Entry 9N83 (electron microscopy, 3.10 A resolution); this record covers chains F and J of the 18 polymer chains in the assembly.

== Chain F ==
Molecule: DNA ligase 4
Organism: Homo sapiens
Notes: EC 6.5.1.1
UniProtKB: P49917 (DNLI4_HUMAN); residues 1-911 here = UniProt positions 1-911
Chain sequence (914 residues; each row starts with the number of its first residue; numbers below 1 keep their minus sign (Gly-2 is residue -2)):
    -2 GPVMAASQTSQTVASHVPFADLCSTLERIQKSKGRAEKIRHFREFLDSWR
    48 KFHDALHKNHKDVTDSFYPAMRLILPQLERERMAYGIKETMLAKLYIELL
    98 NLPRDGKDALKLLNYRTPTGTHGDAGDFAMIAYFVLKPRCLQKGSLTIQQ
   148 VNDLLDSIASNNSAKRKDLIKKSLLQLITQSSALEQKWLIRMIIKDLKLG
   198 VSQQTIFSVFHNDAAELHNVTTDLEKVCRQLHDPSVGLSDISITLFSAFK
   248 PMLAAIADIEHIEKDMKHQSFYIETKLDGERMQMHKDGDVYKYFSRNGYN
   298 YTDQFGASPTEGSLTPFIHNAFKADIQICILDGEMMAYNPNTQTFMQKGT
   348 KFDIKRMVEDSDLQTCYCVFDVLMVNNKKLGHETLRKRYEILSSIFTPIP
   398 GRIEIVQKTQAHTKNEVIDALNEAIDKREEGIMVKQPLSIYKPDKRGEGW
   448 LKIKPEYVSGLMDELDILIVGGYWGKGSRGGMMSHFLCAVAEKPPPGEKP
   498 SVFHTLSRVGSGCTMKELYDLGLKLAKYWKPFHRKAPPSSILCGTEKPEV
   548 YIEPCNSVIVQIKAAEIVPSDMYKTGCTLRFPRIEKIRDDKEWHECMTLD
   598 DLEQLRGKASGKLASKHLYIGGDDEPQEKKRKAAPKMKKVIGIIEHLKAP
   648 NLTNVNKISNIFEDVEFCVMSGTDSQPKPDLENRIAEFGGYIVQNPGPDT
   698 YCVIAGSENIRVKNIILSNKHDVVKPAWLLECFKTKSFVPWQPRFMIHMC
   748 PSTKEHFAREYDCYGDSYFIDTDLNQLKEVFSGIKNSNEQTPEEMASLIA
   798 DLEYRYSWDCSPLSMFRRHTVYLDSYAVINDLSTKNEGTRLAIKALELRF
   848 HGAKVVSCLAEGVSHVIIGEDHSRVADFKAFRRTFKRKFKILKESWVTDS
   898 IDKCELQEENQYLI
Disordered / not traced: -2 to 6, 618-655, 911
Sequence notes: expression tag (-2 to 0)
UniProt features mapped onto this chain:
  - region: Leu610 to Asp620 (Required for catalytic activity)
  - active site: Lys273 (N6-AMP-lysine intermediate)
  - binding site (ATP): Glu271, Thr272, Lys273, Leu274, Arg278, Glu331, Lys345, Phe367, Glu427, Lys432, Lys449, Lys451
  - binding site (Mg(2+)): Glu331, Glu427
Ligand contacts:
  - adenosine monophosphate (AMP): Leu250, Glu271, Thr272, Lys273, Leu274, Arg278, Arg293, Glu331, Phe367, Met430, Lys432, Trp447, Lys449, Lys451
  - Mg2+ (MG): Lys273, Leu274, Gly276, Glu331, Glu427

== Chain J ==
Molecule: 68-nt DNA strand
Sequence (68 nucleotides; numbered 1 to 68; the number before each row is that of its first residue):
     1 CGCGCCCAGCTTTCCCAGCTAATAAACTAAAAACATTCGTTCACGTGAGT
    51 TCCAGTACAAGTCTGGTC
Disordered / not traced: 1-30

== Chain F / chain J interface ==
Contacting residue pairs (33; chain F residue first):
  Lys195(F) with DT62(J), phosphate contact; DC63(J), salt bridge to the phosphate
  Ser199(F) with DA60(J), hydrogen bond to the phosphate; DG61(J), phosphate contact
  Gln200(F) with DG61(J), hydrogen bond to the phosphate
  Gln201(F) with DA60(J), phosphate contact
  Thr347(F) with DT67(J), sugar contact; DC68(J), sugar contact
  Lys348(F) with DT67(J), phosphate contact; DC68(J), salt bridge to the phosphate
  Phe349(F) with DC68(J), sugar contact
  Asp350(F) with DC68(J), sugar contact
  Lys352(F) with DG66(J), base contact; DT67(J), hydrogen bond to the base
  Arg443(F) with DA59(J), phosphate contact
  Gly472(F) with DT64(J), phosphate contact
  Lys473(F) with DC63(J), phosphate contact; DT64(J), phosphate contact
  Gly474(F) with DC63(J), phosphate contact
  Ser475(F) with DC63(J), hydrogen bond to the phosphate
  Ser481(F) with DT64(J), hydrogen bond to the phosphate
  His482(F) with DT64(J), salt bridge to the phosphate; DG65(J), phosphate contact
  Arg505(F) with DG65(J), salt bridge to the phosphate; DG66(J), hydrogen bond to the phosphate
  Gly507(F) with DT64(J), sugar contact; DG65(J), sugar contact
  Ser567(F) with DT67(J), hydrogen bond to the phosphate
  Tyr570(F) with DG66(J), hydrogen bond to the phosphate
  Thr575(F) with DG66(J), phosphate contact; DT67(J), phosphate contact
  Leu576(F) with DG66(J), sugar contact
  Phe578(F) with DG65(J), base contact
Interface residues without a listed pair, chain F (30 interface residues in all): Lys345, Arg476, Ser504, Val506, Asp568, Met569, Pro579

== In short ==
Chain F and chain J form an interface of 30 and 10 residues respectively; the contacts include 8 hydrogen
bonds and 4 salt bridges. Among the polar pairs are Lys352(F)-DT67(J), Ser199(F)-DA60(J) and
Gln200(F)-DG61(J). Bound to chain F: adenosine monophosphate and Mg2+.
Here chain F is DNA ligase 4 (Homo sapiens) and chain J is a 68-nt DNA strand. Entry 9N83 (The ligation
complex in the NHEJ pathway) was determined by electron microscopy together with 9CQ3, 9CQ6, 9CQC, 9N81 and
9N82 from the same study.
